6F3N - chains A and D of the 4 polymer chains in the assembly; structure by X-ray diffraction, 1.85 A resolution.

[Chain A (and D)]
Name: Adenosylhomocysteinase
From: Pseudomonas aeruginosa (strain ATCC 15692 / DSM 22644 / CIP 104116 / JCM 14847 / LMG 12228 / 1C / PRS 101 / PAO1)
Notes: EC 3.3.1.1; chain D of this document is another copy of the same molecule, construct and numbering; everything in this record applies to it too
Reference sequence: Q9I685 (SAHH_PSEAE); residues 1-469 here = UniProt positions 1-469
Chain sequence (472 residues; row label = number of the first residue in the row; numbers below 1 keep their minus sign (Ser-2 is residue -2)):
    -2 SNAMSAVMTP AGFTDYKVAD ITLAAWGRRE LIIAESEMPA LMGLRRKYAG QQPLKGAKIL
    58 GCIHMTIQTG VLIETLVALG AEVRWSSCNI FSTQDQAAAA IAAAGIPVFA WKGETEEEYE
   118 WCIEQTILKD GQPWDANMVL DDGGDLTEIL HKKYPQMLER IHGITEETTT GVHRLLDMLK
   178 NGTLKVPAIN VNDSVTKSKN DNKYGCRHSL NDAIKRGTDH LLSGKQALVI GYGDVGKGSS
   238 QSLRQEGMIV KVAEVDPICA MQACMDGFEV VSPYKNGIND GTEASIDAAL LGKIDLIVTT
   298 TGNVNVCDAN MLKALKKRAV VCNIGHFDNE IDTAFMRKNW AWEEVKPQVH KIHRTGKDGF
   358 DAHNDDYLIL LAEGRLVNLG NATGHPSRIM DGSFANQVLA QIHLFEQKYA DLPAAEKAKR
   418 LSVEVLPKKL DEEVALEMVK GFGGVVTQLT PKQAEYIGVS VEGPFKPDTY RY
Unresolved in the structure: -2 to 9 (chain D: -2 to 8)
Sequence notes: expression tag (-2 to 0)
Ion coordination: K+: Gln65, Thr380, His382; Zn2+: Cys85, Asp139, His323
Small-molecule neighbours:
  - adenosine (ADN): Ile60, His61, Thr63, Gln65, Thr66, Asp139, Glu164, Thr165, Lys194, Asp198, His323, Leu373, Asn375, Leu376, Thr380, Gly381, His382, Met387, Phe391
  - NAD (nicotinamide-adenine-dinucleotide), molecule 1: Thr165, Thr166, Thr167, Lys194, Asp198, Asn199, Cys203, Ile227, Gly228, Tyr229, Gly230, Asp231, Val232, Gly233, Ala250, Glu251, Val252, Asp253, Cys256, Thr297, Thr298, Gly299, Asn300, Val303, Ile321, Gly322, His323, Leu373, Asn375, His382
  - NAD, molecule 2: Leu446, Gln450, Ile454, Lys463, Tyr467
Curated features (UniProtKB/Swiss-Prot):
  - binding site (substrate): Thr63, Asp139, Glu164, Lys194, Asp198
  - binding site (NAD(+)): Thr165 to Thr167, Asn199, Gly228 to Gly233, Glu251, Asn300, Ile321 to His323, Asn375
Reported in the primary citation:
  - mutagenesis - Q65A: decreased catalytic activity on K+ ions
  - mutagenesis - Q65A: decreased binding to adenosine

[Interface between chain A and chain D]
Residue-residue contacts (15; chain A residue first):
  Leu218(A) with Met262(D), hydrophobic
  Ser220(A) with Met262(D)
  Gly221(A) with Cys261(D), hydrogen bond (backbone-backbone)
  Gln223(A) with Glu266(D), hydrogen bond
  Gly244(A) with Gly264(D)
  Ile246(A) with Gly264(D); Glu266(D)
  Cys261(A) with Gly221(D), hydrogen bond (backbone-backbone)
  Met262(A) with Leu218(D), hydrophobic; Ser220(D)
  Gly264(A) with Gly244(D); Ile246(D)
  Phe265(A) with Ile246(D)
  Glu266(A) with Gln223(D), hydrogen bond
  Lys290(A) with Glu266(D), salt bridge
Other interface residues (no listed pair), chain A (13 interface residues in all): Lys248
Other interface residues (no listed pair), chain D (12 interface residues in all): Lys248, Phe265

[In short]
Chain A and chain D form an interface of 13 and 12 residues respectively; the contacts include 4 hydrogen
bonds and 1 salt bridge. Polar contacts include Lys290(A)-Glu266(D), Gln223(A)-Glu266(D) and
Gly221(A)-Cys261(D). The paper reports that Q65A of chain A reduces catalytic activity on K+ ions; Q65A of
chain A reduces binding to adenosine.
Chain A and chain D are both Adenosylhomocysteinase (Pseudomonas aeruginosa (strain ATCC 15692 / DSM 22644 /
CIP 104116 / JCM 14847 / LMG 12228 / 1C / PRS 101 / PAO1)); the structure, Crystal structure of
S-adenosyl-L-homocysteine hydrolase from Pseudomonas aeruginosa cocrystallized with SAH in the presence of K+
..., was determined by X-ray diffraction together with 6F3M, 6F3O, 6F3P and 6F3Q from the same study.
